Entry 5CJP (X-ray diffraction, 2.60 A resolution); this record covers chains A and E of the 6 polymer chains in the assembly.

== Chain A ==
Name: Cell division cycle 42 (GTP binding protein, 25kDa), isoform CRA_a
Source organism: Homo sapiens
UniProt: A0A024RAE4 (A0A024RAE4_HUMAN); residue numbers follow UniProt; this construct covers 1-177
Amino-acid sequence (179 residues; each row starts with the number of its first residue; numbers below 1 keep their minus sign (Gly-1 is residue -1)):
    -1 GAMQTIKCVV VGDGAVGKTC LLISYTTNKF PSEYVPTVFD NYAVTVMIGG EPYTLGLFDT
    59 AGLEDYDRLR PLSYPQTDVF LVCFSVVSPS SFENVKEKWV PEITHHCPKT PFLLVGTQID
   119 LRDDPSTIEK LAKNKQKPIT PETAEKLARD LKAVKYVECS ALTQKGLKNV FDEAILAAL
Unresolved in the structure: -1 to 0
Construct notes: expression tag (-1 to 0); engineered mutation Leu61 (Gln in A0A024RAE4)
Metal / ion sites: Mg2+: Thr17 (together with GTP)
Ligand contacts: GTP (guanosine-5'-triphosphate): Asp11, Gly12, Ala13, Val14, Gly15, Lys16, Thr17, Cys18, Phe28, Glu31, Tyr32, Val33, Pro34, Thr35, Thr58, Ala59, Gly60, Leu61, Gln116, Asp118, Leu119, Ser158, Ala159, Leu160
From the paper describing this entry:
  - specificity-determining residues: Ser30, Gln116, Lys131, Asn132 (proposed by the authors, not directly observed)

== Chain E ==
Name: Ras GTPase-activating-like protein IQGAP2
Source organism: Homo sapiens
Notes: fragment: unp reesidues 875-1258
UniProt: Q13576 (IQGA2_HUMAN); residues 875-1258 here = UniProt positions 875-1258
Amino-acid sequence (387 residues; numbered 872 to 1258; the number before each row is that of its first residue):
   872 GAMSKERRKT LETYQQLFYL LQTNPLYLAK LIFQMPQNKS TKFMDTVIFT LYNYASNQRE
   932 EYLLLKLFKT ALEEEIKSKV DQVQDIVTGN PTVIKMVVSF NRGARGQNTL RQLLAPVVKE
   992 IIDDKSLIIN TNPVEVYKAW VNQLETQTGE ASKLPYDVTT EQALTYPEVK NKLEASIENL
  1052 RRVTDKVLNS IISSLDLLPY GLRYIAKVLK NSIHEKFPDA TEDELLKIVG NLLYYRYMNP
  1112 AIVAPDGFDI IDMTAGGQIN SDQRRNLGSV AKVLQHAASN KLFEGENEHL SSMNNYLSET
  1172 YQEFRKYFKE ACNVPEPEEK FNMDKYTDLV TVSKPVIYIS IEEIISTHSL LLEHQDAIAP
  1232 EKNDLLSELL GSLGEVPTVE SFLGEGA
Unresolved in the structure: 872-874, 1247-1258
Construct notes: expression tag (872-874)
Ligand contacts: GTP (guanosine-5'-triphosphate): Asn928, Arg930, Glu931, Lys1196, Tyr1197
Swiss-Prot annotation at these positions:
  - modified residue (Phosphothreonine): Thr881, Thr1002
From the paper describing this entry:
  - self-association interface (contacts with another copy of this molecule): Ser875 to Phe914, Ser1204 to Glu1246
  - binding site for GTP: Arg930, Glu931, Gln955, Tyr1197
  - conformationally variable residues (side-chain flip): Thr959

== How chain A and chain E interact ==
Pairs across the interface (57; chain A residue first):
  Ala13(A) - Asn924(E)
  Ala13(A) - Ser927(E)
  Ala13(A) - Asn928(E)  hydrogen bond (backbone-side chain)
  Ile21(A) - Val1203(E)  hydrophobic
  Ile21(A) - Lys1205(E)
  Asn26(A) - Val1201(E)
  Lys27(A) - Val1201(E)
  Lys27(A) - Thr1202(E)
  Lys27(A) - Val1203(E)
  Phe28(A) - Arg930(E)
  Phe28(A) - Leu1200(E)  hydrophobic
  Phe28(A) - Val1201(E)  hydrogen bond (backbone-backbone)
  Phe28(A) - Thr1202(E)
  Phe28(A) - Val1203(E)  hydrogen bond (backbone-backbone)
  Pro29(A) - Arg930(E)  hydrogen bond (backbone-side chain)
  Pro29(A) - Val1203(E)
  Ser30(A) - Arg930(E)  hydrogen bond (backbone-side chain)
  Ser30(A) - Thr1202(E)
  Ser30(A) - Val1203(E)  hydrogen bond (backbone-backbone)
  Ser30(A) - Ser1204(E)  hydrogen bond
  Glu31(A) - Arg930(E)
  Tyr32(A) - Asn924(E)  hydrogen bond
  Tyr32(A) - Tyr925(E)
  Tyr32(A) - Glu931(E)
  Val33(A) - Gln893(E)
  Val33(A) - Val1207(E)  hydrophobic
  Pro34(A) - Gln893(E)
  Val36(A) - Ile1208(E)  hydrophobic
  Leu61(A) - Asn924(E)
  Tyr64(A) - Gln893(E)
  Tyr64(A) - Ile1210(E)  hydrophobic
  Leu70(A) - Leu1244(E)
  Gln74(A) - Glu1246(E)
  Gln116(A) - Asn928(E)  hydrogen bond
  Leu119(A) - Gln929(E)
  Leu119(A) - Lys1196(E)
  Asp122(A) - Gln929(E)  hydrogen bond
  Asp122(A) - Asn1193(E)
  Asp122(A) - Lys1196(E)  salt bridge
  Pro123(A) - Asn1193(E)
  Ser124(A) - Gln929(E)  hydrogen bond
  Ser124(A) - Lys1191(E)
  Ser124(A) - Phe1192(E)
  Thr125(A) - Gln929(E)
  Glu127(A) - Lys1191(E)  salt bridge
  Lys131(A) - Gln983(E)  hydrogen bond (backbone-side chain)
  Lys131(A) - Asp1067(E)
  Lys131(A) - Leu1068(E)
  Lys131(A) - Leu1069(E)  hydrogen bond (side chain-backbone)
  Lys131(A) - Tyr1071(E)
  Asn132(A) - Gly977(E)
  Asn132(A) - Asn979(E)
  Asn132(A) - Gln983(E)  hydrogen bond
  Lys133(A) - Gln983(E)  hydrogen bond
  Lys133(A) - Leu1068(E)
  Leu160(A) - Lys1196(E)
  Leu160(A) - Leu1200(E)  hydrophobic
Other interface residues (no listed pair), chain A (34 interface residues in all): Gly12, Thr25, Phe37, Asp38, Tyr40, Phe56, Lys128
Other interface residues (no listed pair), chain E (37 interface residues in all): Thr894, Glu932, Arg976, Pro1070, Tyr1197, Tyr1209, Gly1245
Interface features reported in the paper:
  - pairs named by the authors: Ala13(A)-Asn928(E) (backbone contact), Phe28(A)-Val1201(E), Pro29(A)-Arg930(E) (backbone contact), Ser30(A)-Val1203(E), Ser30(A)-Ser1204(E) (hydrogen bond), Tyr32(A)-Asn924(E) (hydrogen bond), Gln116(A)-Asn928(E) (hydrogen bond), Asp122(A)-Lys1196(E) (salt bridge), Ser124(A)-Gln929(E) (hydrogen bond), Glu127(A)-Lys1191(E) (salt bridge), Asn132(A)-Gln983(E) (hydrogen bond)
  - interface residues, chain A: Val36(A), Lys131(A)
  - interface residues, chain E: Ser875(E), Ser1204(E)

== In short ==
Chain A and chain E form an interface of 34 and 37 residues respectively, with 15 hydrogen bonds and 2 salt
bridges. Polar pairs include Asp122(A)-Lys1196(E), Glu127(A)-Lys1191(E) and Ala13(A)-Asn928(E). The paper
describes backbone contacts between Ala13(A) and Asn928(E) and Pro29(A) and Arg930(E); contacts between
Phe28(A) and Val1201(E) and Ser30(A) and Val1203(E); hydrogen bonds between Ser30(A) and Ser1204(E), Tyr32(A)
and Asn924(E) and Gln116(A) and Asn928(E) among others. The paper reports a binding site for GTP at Arg930(E),
Glu931(E) and Gln955(E) among others; interface residues Val36(A), Lys131(A) and Ser875(E) among others.
Here chain A is Cell division cycle 42 (GTP binding protein, 25kDa), isoform CRA_a and chain E is Ras
GTPase-activating-like protein IQGAP2, both from Homo sapiens. Entry 5CJP (The Structural Basis for
Cdc42-Induced Dimerization of IQGAPs) was determined by X-ray diffraction.
